Entry 6AW3 (X-ray diffraction, 2.66 A resolution); this record covers chains B and A.

Chain B:
Name: HopQ
From: Helicobacter pylori
UniProtKB: H6A3H4 (H6A3H4_HELPX); residues 18-442 here correspond to UniProt positions 38-462 (UniProt number = residue number + 20)
Amino-acid sequence (439 residues; each row starts with the number of its first residue):
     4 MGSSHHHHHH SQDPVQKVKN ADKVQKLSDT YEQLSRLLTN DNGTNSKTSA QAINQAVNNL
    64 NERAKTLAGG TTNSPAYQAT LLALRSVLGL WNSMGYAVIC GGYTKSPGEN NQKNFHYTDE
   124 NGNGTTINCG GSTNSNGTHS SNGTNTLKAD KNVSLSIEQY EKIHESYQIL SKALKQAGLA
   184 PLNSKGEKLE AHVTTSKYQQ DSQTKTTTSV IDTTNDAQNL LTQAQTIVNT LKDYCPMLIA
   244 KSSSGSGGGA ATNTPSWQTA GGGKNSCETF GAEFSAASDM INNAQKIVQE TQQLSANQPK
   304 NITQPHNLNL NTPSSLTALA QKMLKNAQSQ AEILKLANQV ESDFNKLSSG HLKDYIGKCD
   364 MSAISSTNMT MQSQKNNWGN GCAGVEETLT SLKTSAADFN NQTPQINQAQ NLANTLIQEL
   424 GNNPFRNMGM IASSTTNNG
Disordered / not traced: 4-51, 123-125, 204-205, 247-256, 364-365, 420-442
Sequence notes: initiating methionine (4); expression tag (5-17)
Disulfides: Cys103-Cys132, Cys238-Cys270, Cys362-Cys385

Chain A:
Name: Carcinoembryonic antigen-related cell adhesion molecule 3
From: Homo sapiens
UniProtKB: P40198 (CEAM3_HUMAN); residues 0-107 here correspond to UniProt positions 34-141 (UniProt number = residue number + 34)
Amino-acid sequence (109 residues; numbered -1 to 107; the number before each row is that of its first residue; numbers below 1 keep their minus sign (Met-1 is residue -1)):
    -1 MAKLTIESMP LSVAEGKEVL LLVHNLPQHL FGYSWYKGER VDGNSQIVGY VIGTQQATPG
    59 AAYSGRETIY TNASLLIQNV TQNDIGFYTL QVIKSDLVNE EATGQFHVY
Disordered / not traced: -1
Sequence notes: initiating methionine (-1); engineered mutation Gln44 (Leu78 in P40198)

How chain B and chain A interact:
Contacting residue pairs (47):
  Ile102(B) - Phe29(A)  hydrophobic
  Ile102(B) - Leu95(A)  hydrophobic
  Tyr106(B) - Thr56(A)
  Pro110(B) - Gly41(A)
  Pro110(B) - Gln44(A)
  Gly111(B) - Gly41(A)
  Gly111(B) - Asn42(A)
  Ser135(B) - Leu95(A)  hydrogen bond (side chain-backbone)
  Ser135(B) - Asn97(A)  hydrogen bond
  Thr136(B) - Leu95(A)  hydrogen bond (backbone-backbone)
  Thr136(B) - Val96(A)
  Thr136(B) - Asn97(A)  hydrogen bond (backbone-backbone)
  Asn137(B) - Val96(A)
  Asn137(B) - Asn97(A)  hydrogen bond
  Ser138(B) - Asn97(A)  hydrogen bond (side chain-backbone)
  Ser138(B) - Glu98(A)
  Ser143(B) - Asn97(A)
  Asn145(B) - Val39(A)  hydrogen bond (side chain-backbone)
  Asn145(B) - Gln89(A)
  Thr147(B) - Leu95(A)
  Thr149(B) - Ser32(A)
  Thr149(B) - Tyr34(A)
  Thr149(B) - Gln44(A)  hydrogen bond (backbone-side chain)
  Thr149(B) - Gln89(A)
  Thr149(B) - Ile91(A)
  Leu150(B) - Phe29(A)  hydrophobic
  Leu150(B) - Gly30(A)
  Leu150(B) - Tyr31(A)
  Leu150(B) - Gly47(A)
  Leu150(B) - Tyr48(A)
  Lys151(B) - Thr56(A)
  Val156(B) - Phe29(A)
  Val156(B) - Val49(A)  hydrophobic
  Val156(B) - Thr52(A)
  Met240(B) - Phe29(A)  hydrophobic
  Ile242(B) - Ser93(A)
  Ile242(B) - Asp94(A)
  Ile242(B) - Leu95(A)  hydrophobic
  Ala243(B) - Ser93(A)  hydrogen bond (backbone-backbone)
  Ser245(B) - Asp94(A)
  Gly264(B) - His27(A)
  Gly265(B) - His27(A)
  Gly265(B) - Ser93(A)  hydrogen bond (backbone-side chain)
  Gly266(B) - Ser93(A)
  Thr370(B) - Asp94(A)  hydrogen bond (side chain-backbone)
  Thr370(B) - Leu95(A)
  Thr370(B) - Val96(A)
Also at the interface, not in a pair above, chain B (28 interface residues in all): Gly146, Ser157, Leu241, Lys244, Asn371
Also at the interface, not in a pair above, chain A (25 interface residues in all): Pro57, Gly58
The authors on this interface:
  - interface residues, chain A: Gln44(A)

Overview:
28 residues of chain B face 25 of chain A across their interface, with 11 hydrogen bonds. Polar pairs include
Ser135(B)-Leu95(A), Ser135(B)-Asn97(A) and Asn137(B)-Asn97(A). From the paper: the interface residue Gln44(A).
Chain B is HopQ (Helicobacter pylori) and chain A is Carcinoembryonic antigen-related cell adhesion molecule 3
(Homo sapiens); the structure, Crystal structure of the HopQ-CEACAM3 L44Q complex, was determined by X-ray
diffraction (same publication as 6AVZ, 6AW0, 6AW1 and 6AW2).
